5JMO - chains A and G of the 3 polymer chains in the assembly; structure by X-ray diffraction, 2.00 A resolution.

[Chain A]
Protein: Furin
Source organism: Homo sapiens
Notes: EC 3.4.21.75
UniProtKB: P09958 (FURIN_HUMAN); residues 108-574 here = UniProt positions 108-574
Sequence (482 residues; numbered 108 to 589; the number before each row is that of its first residue):
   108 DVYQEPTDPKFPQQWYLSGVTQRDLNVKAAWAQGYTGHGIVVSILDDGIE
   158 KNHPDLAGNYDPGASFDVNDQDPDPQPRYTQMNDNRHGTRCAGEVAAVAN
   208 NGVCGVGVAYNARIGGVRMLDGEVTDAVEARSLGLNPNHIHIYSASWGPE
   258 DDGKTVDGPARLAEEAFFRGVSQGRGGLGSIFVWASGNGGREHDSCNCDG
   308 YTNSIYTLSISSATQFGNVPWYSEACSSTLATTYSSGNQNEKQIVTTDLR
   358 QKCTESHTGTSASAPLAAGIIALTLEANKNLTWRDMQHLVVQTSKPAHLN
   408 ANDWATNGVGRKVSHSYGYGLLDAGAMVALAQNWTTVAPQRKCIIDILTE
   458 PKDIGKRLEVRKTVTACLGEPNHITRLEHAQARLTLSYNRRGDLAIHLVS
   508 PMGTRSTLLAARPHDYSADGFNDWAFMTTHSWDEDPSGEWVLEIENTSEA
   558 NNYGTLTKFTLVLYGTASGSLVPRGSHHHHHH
Disordered / not traced: 108-109, 579-589
Differences from the reference sequence: expression tag (575-589)
Cystine bridges: C211-C360, C303-C333, C450-C474
Glycans and other covalent adducts: N-acetylglucosamine (NAG) linked to N387, N440
Bound ions: Ca2+ site 1: D115, D162, V205, N208, V210, G212; Ca2+ site 2: D174, D179, D181; Ca2+ site 3: D258, D301, E331; Na+: T309, S311, T314
Swiss-Prot annotation at these positions:
  - motif: R498 to D500 (Cell attachment site)
  - active site (Charge relay system): D153, H194, S368
  - binding site (Ca(2+)): D115, D162, D174, D179, D181, V205, N208, V210, G212, D258, D301, E331
  - binding site (substrate): D154, D191, N192, E236, S253 to D258, D264, A292 to N295, D306, Y308, S368
  - glycosylation (N-linked (GlcNAc...) asparagine): N387, N440, N553
  - natural variant: W547 (W547R: In cell line LoVo)
  - mutagenesis: D153 (D153N: Loss of catalytic activity and propeptide first cleavage. Abnormal accumulation in the early secretory pathway)

[Chain G]
Protein: CMK-inhibitor
Sequence (6 residues; numbered 1 to 6; the number before each row is that of its first residue):
     1 XRVKXX
Modified positions: DKA (decanoic acid) at position 1; AR7 (amino{[(4S)-4-amino-5,5-dihydroxypentyl]amino}methaniminium) at position 5; 0QE (chloromethane) at position 6

[How chain A and chain G interact]
Pairs across the interface (36):
  D154(A) with K4(G), salt bridge
  D191(A) with K4(G), hydrogen bond (backbone-side chain)
  N192(A) with K4(G)
  H194(A) with K4(G); AR7_5(G), hydrogen bond (side chain-backbone); 0QE_6(G), covalent bond
  L227(A) with K4(G)
  V231(A) with R2(G)
  E236(A) with R2(G), salt bridge
  S253(A) with K4(G); AR7_5(G), hydrogen bond (backbone-backbone)
  W254(A) with R2(G); V3(G); AR7_5(G)
  G255(A) with R2(G); V3(G), hydrogen bond (backbone-backbone); AR7_5(G)
  P256(A) with DKA_1(G); R2(G); V3(G); AR7_5(G)
  E257(A) with DKA_1(G); V3(G)
  D258(A) with AR7_5(G)
  D264(A) with R2(G), salt bridge
  G265(A) with R2(G), hydrogen bond (backbone-side chain)
  A292(A) with AR7_5(G)
  G294(A) with AR7_5(G)
  N295(A) with AR7_5(G), hydrogen bond (side chain-backbone)
  D306(A) with AR7_5(G)
  Y308(A) with R2(G), hydrogen bond
  T309(A) with AR7_5(G)
  T365(A) with AR7_5(G)
  T367(A) with AR7_5(G)
  S368(A) with AR7_5(G), covalent bond; 0QE_6(G)
Also at the interface, not in a pair above, chain A (28 interface residues in all): D153, W291, S293, G366

[Overview]
28 residues of chain A and 6 residues of chain G are in contact, with 2 covalent bonds, 7 hydrogen bonds and 3
salt bridges. Polar pairs include D154(A)-K4(G), E236(A)-R2(G) and D264(A)-R2(G). N-acetylglucosamine is
covalently linked to N387(A) and N440(A).
Here chain A is Furin (Homo sapiens) and chain G is CMK-inhibitor. Entry 5JMO (X-ray structure of furin in
complex with the inhibitory antibody Nb14) was determined by X-ray diffraction (same publication as 5JMR).
